8RTB - chains C and J of the 9 polymer chains in the assembly; structure by electron microscopy, 3.83 A resolution.

# Chain C
Protein: TrwM protein
Organism: Escherichia coli
UniProt: O50329 (O50329_ECOLX); residue numbers follow UniProt; this construct covers 1-104
Amino-acid sequence (104 residues; row label = number of the first residue in the row):
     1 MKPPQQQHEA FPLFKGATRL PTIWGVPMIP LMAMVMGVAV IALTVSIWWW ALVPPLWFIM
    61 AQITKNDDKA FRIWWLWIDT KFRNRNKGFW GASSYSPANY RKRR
Construct notes: conflict Trp24 (Leu in O50329), Val26 (Glu in O50329)

# Chain J
Protein: TrwI protein
Organism: Escherichia coli
UniProt: O50333 (O50333_ECOLX); residue numbers follow UniProt; this construct covers 1-342
Amino-acid sequence (342 residues; row label = number of the first residue in the row):
     1 MAFELFTPLF NKIDQTTATY VTDISSRAIA AITPVVSVGL TLGFITYGWL IIRGAVEMPV
    61 AEFLNRCLRI GIIVSIALAG GLYQGEIANA ITTVPDELAS ALLGNPTQGA SAAALVDQSA
   121 QQGFDRASEA FEEAGFFSSD GLLYGLFGII ILLATGLLAA IGGAFLLLAK IALALLAGLG
   181 PLFILALIWQ PTHRFFDQWA QQVLNYGLLI VLFAAVFGLL MQIFGSYMAD LRFDGAQNVA
   241 YAIGGSVILS IVSIVLLMQL PSIASGLAGG IGLGYMWELR SMRSGAGAAM RGGRAMARGA
   301 RAAPGAARGA AVGAANMAKT VATGGAGVAR AAAGYFRGRK AG
Disordered / not traced: 1-29, 83-342
Construct notes: conflict Gln108 (Glu in O50333), Leu152 (Pro in O50333), Leu153 (Ala in O50333), Ala154 (Gly in O50333), Thr155 (Tyr in O50333), Leu157 (Pro in O50333), Leu158 (Ala in O50333), Ala159 (Gly in O50333)

# Interface between chain C and chain J
Residue-residue contacts - 4 pairs, chain C then chain J:
  Phe58(C) - Arg66(J)
  Ile59(C) - Thr46(J)
  Asn66(C) - Ala55(J)  hydrogen bond (side chain-backbone)
  Asn66(C) - Val56(J)
Also at the interface, not in a pair above, chain C (4 interface residues in all): Gln62
Also at the interface, not in a pair above, chain J (5 interface residues in all): Met58

# Summary
Chain C and chain J form an interface of 4 and 5 residues respectively; the contacts include 1 hydrogen bond.
The hydrogen-bonded pair is Asn66(C)-Ala55(J).
Chain C is TrwM protein and chain J is TrwI protein, both from Escherichia coli; the structure, Extended inner
membrane complex (IMC) protomer structure (TrwM/VirB3-TrwK/VirB4-TrwI/VirB6-TrwG/VirB8-TrwE/VirB10) from the
fully-assembled R388 type IV secretion system, was determined by electron microscopy, deposited together with
8RT4, 8RT5, 8RT6, 8RT7, 8RT8, 8RT9, 8RTA and 8RTD.
